3FI2 - chain A; structure by X-ray diffraction, 2.28 A resolution.

== Chain A ==
Name: Mitogen-activated protein kinase 10
Organism: Homo sapiens
Notes: EC 2.7.11.24
Reference sequence: P53779 (MK10_HUMAN); aligned to UniProt positions 39-391 over residues 39-402 (the alignment contains insertions or deletions, so no single offset holds)
Chain sequence (353 residues; row label = number of the first residue in the row; note: 11 numbers in that range are skipped by the numbering (no residue carries them; nothing is unmodelled there); X marks 6 residues of unknown identity (built as UNK)):
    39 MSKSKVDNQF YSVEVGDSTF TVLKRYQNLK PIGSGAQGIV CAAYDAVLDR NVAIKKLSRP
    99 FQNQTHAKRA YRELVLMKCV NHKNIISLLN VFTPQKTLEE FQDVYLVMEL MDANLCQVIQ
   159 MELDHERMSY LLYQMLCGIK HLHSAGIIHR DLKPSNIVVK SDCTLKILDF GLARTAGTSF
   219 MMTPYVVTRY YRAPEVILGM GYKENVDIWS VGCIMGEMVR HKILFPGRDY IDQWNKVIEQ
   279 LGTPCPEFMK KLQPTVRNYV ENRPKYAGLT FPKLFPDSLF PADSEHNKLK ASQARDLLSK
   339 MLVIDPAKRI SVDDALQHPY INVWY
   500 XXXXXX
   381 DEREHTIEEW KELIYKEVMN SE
Unresolved in the structure: 39-44, 71-75, 213-224, 401-402
Modified residues: Cys117 (hydroxyethylcysteine; OCY); Cys201 (hydroxyethylcysteine; OCY)
Residues lining bound ligands: JK1 (3-{4-[(phenylcarbamoyl)amino]-1H-pyrazol-1-yl}-N-(3,4,5-trimethoxyphenyl)benzamide): Lys68, Pro69, Ile70, Val78, Ala80, Asn89, Ala91, Lys93, Met115, Ile124, Leu126, Leu144, Val145, Met146, Glu147, Leu148, Met149, Asp150, Ala151, Asn152, Gln155, Val196, Leu206
UniProt features mapped onto this chain:
  - motif: Thr221 to Tyr223 (TXY)
  - active site: Asp189 (Proton acceptor)
  - binding site (ATP): Ile70 to Val78, Lys93
  - modified residue: Thr221 (Phosphothreonine), Tyr223 (Phosphotyrosine)
What the authors report for this chain:
  - binding site for JK1: Ile70, Met146, Met149, Asn152, Val196
  - conformationally variable residues (order/disorder transition, side-chain flip): Gly71 to Gln75, Met146
  - specificity-determining residues: Val196 (proposed by the authors, not directly observed)

== Overview ==
Chain A binds compound JK1. UniProt lists active-site residue Asp189 and 10 ATP-binding residues. The paper
reports a binding site for JK1 at Ile70, Met146 and Met149 among others; the specificity determinant Val196.
Chain A is Mitogen-activated protein kinase 10 (Homo sapiens); the structure, Crystal structure of JNK3 with
amino-pyrazole inhibitor, SR-3451, was determined by X-ray diffraction (same publication as 3FI3).
